PDB entry 8UGY | electron microscopy, 3.31 A resolution | chains B and G of the 4 polymer chains in the assembly

== Chain B ==
Name: Guanine nucleotide-binding protein G(I)/G(S)/G(T) subunit beta-1
Source organism: Homo sapiens
UniProtKB: P62873 (GBB1_HUMAN); residues 7-340 here = UniProt positions 7-340
Sequence (358 residues; numbered -17 to 340; the number before each row is that of its first residue; numbers below 1 keep their minus sign (Met-17 is residue -17)):
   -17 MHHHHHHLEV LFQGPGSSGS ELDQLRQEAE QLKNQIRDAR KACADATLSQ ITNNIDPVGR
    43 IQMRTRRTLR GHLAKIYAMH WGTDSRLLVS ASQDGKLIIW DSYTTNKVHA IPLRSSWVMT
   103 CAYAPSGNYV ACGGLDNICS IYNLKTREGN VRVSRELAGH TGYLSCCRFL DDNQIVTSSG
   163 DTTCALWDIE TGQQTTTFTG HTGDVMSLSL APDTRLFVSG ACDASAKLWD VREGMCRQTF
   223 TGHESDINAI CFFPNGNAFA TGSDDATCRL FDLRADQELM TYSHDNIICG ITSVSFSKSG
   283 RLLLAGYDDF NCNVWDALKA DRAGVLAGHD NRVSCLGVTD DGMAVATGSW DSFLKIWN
Unresolved in the structure: -17 to 6, 340
Construct notes: expression tag (-17 to 6)
Disulfides: Cys121-Cys149
UniProt features mapped onto this chain:
  - modified residue: His266 (Phosphohistidine)
  - natural variant: Leu30 (L30F: In MRD42; uncertain significance), Arg52 (R52G: In MRD42), Gly64 (G64V: In MRD42), Asp76 (D76E: In MRD42; D76G: In MRD42), Gly77 (G77S: In MRD42), Lys78 (K78R: In MRD42), Ile80 (I80N: In MRD42; I80T: In MRD42), His91 (H91R: In MRD42; uncertain significance), Ala92 (A92T: In MRD42), Pro94 (P94S: In MRD42), Leu95 (L95P: In MRD42), Arg96 (R96L: In MRD42), 5 further natural variant entries in UniProt

== Chain G ==
Name: Guanine nucleotide-binding protein G(I)/G(S)/G(O) subunit gamma-2
Source organism: Homo sapiens
UniProtKB: P59768 (GBG2_HUMAN); residue numbers follow UniProt; this construct covers 1-71
Sequence (71 residues; row label = number of the first residue in the row):
     1 MASNNTASIA QARKLVEQLK MEANIDRIKV SKAAADLMAY CEAHAKEDPL LTPVPASENP
    61 FREKKFFCAI L
Unresolved in the structure: 1-12, 63-71
UniProt features mapped onto this chain:
  - modified residue: Ala2 (N-acetylalanine), Cys68 (Cysteine methyl ester)
  - lipidation: Cys68 (S-geranylgeranyl cysteine)

== How chain B and chain G interact ==
Pairs across the interface (68; chain B residue first):
  Leu14(B) - Leu19(G)  hydrophobic
  Leu14(B) - Lys20(G)
  Lys15(B) - Leu19(G)
  Gln17(B) - Ala23(G)
  Ile18(B) - Leu19(G)  hydrophobic
  Ile18(B) - Ala23(G)  hydrophobic
  Arg22(B) - Arg27(G)
  Cys25(B) - Arg27(G)
  Cys25(B) - Ile28(G)
  Cys25(B) - Val30(G)  hydrogen bond (backbone-backbone)
  Ala26(B) - Val30(G)  hydrophobic
  Asp27(B) - Lys29(G)
  Asp27(B) - Val30(G)
  Asp27(B) - Ser31(G)  hydrogen bond (side chain-backbone)
  Ala28(B) - Val30(G)
  Leu30(B) - Ala34(G)  hydrophobic
  Ile33(B) - Ser31(G)
  Ile33(B) - Ala34(G)  hydrophobic
  Ile33(B) - Met38(G)  hydrophobic
  Thr34(B) - Met38(G)
  Val40(B) - Leu51(G)  hydrophobic
  Met45(B) - Leu50(G)  hydrophobic
  Arg48(B) - Phe61(G)
  Arg49(B) - Pro60(G)
  Arg49(B) - Phe61(G)
  Arg49(B) - Arg62(G)
  Ser84(B) - Phe61(G)
  Tyr85(B) - Pro60(G)
  Tyr85(B) - Phe61(G)  hydrophobic
  Thr181(B) - Lys14(G)
  Cys218(B) - Gln18(G)  hydrogen bond (backbone-side chain)
  Gln220(B) - Ile25(G)
  Thr221(B) - Glu22(G)  hydrogen bond (backbone-side chain)
  Phe235(B) - Leu37(G)  hydrophobic
  Phe235(B) - Tyr40(G)  hydrophobic
  Phe235(B) - Cys41(G)  hydrophobic
  Pro236(B) - Tyr40(G)
  Asn237(B) - Tyr40(G)
  Asp254(B) - Ala33(G)
  Arg256(B) - Ile28(G)
  Arg256(B) - Asp36(G)  salt bridge
  Ala257(B) - Ile28(G)
  Asp258(B) - Ile25(G)
  Asp258(B) - Arg27(G)  salt bridge
  Gln259(B) - Val30(G)
  Leu261(B) - Val30(G)  hydrophobic
  Ser279(B) - Asp48(G)  hydrogen bond
  Ser279(B) - Leu50(G)
  Lys280(B) - Glu47(G)
  Lys280(B) - Asp48(G)
  Ser281(B) - Tyr40(G)
  Ser281(B) - Cys41(G)
  Ser281(B) - His44(G)
  Ser281(B) - Asp48(G)  hydrogen bond
  Gly282(B) - Cys41(G)
  Arg283(B) - Leu51(G)
  Leu300(B) - Met38(G)  hydrophobic
  Leu300(B) - Cys41(G)  hydrophobic
  Val320(B) - Leu50(G)  hydrophobic
  Asp323(B) - Pro49(G)
  Gly324(B) - Pro49(G)
  Gly324(B) - Leu50(G)
  Met325(B) - Pro49(G)  hydrophobic
  Met325(B) - Asn59(G)
  Met325(B) - Pro60(G)
  Ala326(B) - Phe61(G)  hydrophobic
  Val327(B) - Leu50(G)  hydrophobic
  Ile338(B) - Phe61(G)  hydrophobic
Interface residues without a listed pair, chain B (53 interface residues in all): Glu10, Ala11, Ile37, Ile43, Gln44, Trp63, Arg219, Leu252, Leu284
Interface residues without a listed pair, chain G (35 interface residues in all): Leu15, Val16, Asp26, Ala45, Pro53, Val54

== Summary ==
53 residues of chain B face 35 of chain G across their interface; the contacts include 6 hydrogen bonds and 2
salt bridges. Polar pairs include Arg256(B)-Asp36(G), Asp258(B)-Arg27(G) and Asp27(B)-Ser31(G).
Here chain B is Guanine nucleotide-binding protein G(I)/G(S)/G(T) subunit beta-1 and chain G is Guanine
nucleotide-binding protein G(I)/G(S)/G(O) subunit gamma-2, both from Homo sapiens. Entry 8UGY (Serotonin 1E
receptor (5-HT1eR)-Gi1 Complex bound with Mianserin) was determined by electron microscopy together with 8UH3
from the same study.
